PDB entry 8ZC3 | electron microscopy, 4.69 A resolution (low resolution: residue-level contacts below are approximate; hydrogen-bond / salt-bridge calls are withheld) | chains A and D of the 9 polymer chains in the assembly

[Chain A]
Name: Spike glycoprotein
Organism: Severe acute respiratory syndrome coronavirus 2
Reference sequence: P0DTC2 (SPIKE_SARS2); aligned to UniProt positions 14-1202 over residues 17-1211 (the alignment contains insertions or deletions, so no single offset holds)
Chain sequence (1238 residues; each row starts with the number of its first residue; note: 6 numbers in that range are skipped by the numbering (no residue carries them; nothing is unmodelled there)):
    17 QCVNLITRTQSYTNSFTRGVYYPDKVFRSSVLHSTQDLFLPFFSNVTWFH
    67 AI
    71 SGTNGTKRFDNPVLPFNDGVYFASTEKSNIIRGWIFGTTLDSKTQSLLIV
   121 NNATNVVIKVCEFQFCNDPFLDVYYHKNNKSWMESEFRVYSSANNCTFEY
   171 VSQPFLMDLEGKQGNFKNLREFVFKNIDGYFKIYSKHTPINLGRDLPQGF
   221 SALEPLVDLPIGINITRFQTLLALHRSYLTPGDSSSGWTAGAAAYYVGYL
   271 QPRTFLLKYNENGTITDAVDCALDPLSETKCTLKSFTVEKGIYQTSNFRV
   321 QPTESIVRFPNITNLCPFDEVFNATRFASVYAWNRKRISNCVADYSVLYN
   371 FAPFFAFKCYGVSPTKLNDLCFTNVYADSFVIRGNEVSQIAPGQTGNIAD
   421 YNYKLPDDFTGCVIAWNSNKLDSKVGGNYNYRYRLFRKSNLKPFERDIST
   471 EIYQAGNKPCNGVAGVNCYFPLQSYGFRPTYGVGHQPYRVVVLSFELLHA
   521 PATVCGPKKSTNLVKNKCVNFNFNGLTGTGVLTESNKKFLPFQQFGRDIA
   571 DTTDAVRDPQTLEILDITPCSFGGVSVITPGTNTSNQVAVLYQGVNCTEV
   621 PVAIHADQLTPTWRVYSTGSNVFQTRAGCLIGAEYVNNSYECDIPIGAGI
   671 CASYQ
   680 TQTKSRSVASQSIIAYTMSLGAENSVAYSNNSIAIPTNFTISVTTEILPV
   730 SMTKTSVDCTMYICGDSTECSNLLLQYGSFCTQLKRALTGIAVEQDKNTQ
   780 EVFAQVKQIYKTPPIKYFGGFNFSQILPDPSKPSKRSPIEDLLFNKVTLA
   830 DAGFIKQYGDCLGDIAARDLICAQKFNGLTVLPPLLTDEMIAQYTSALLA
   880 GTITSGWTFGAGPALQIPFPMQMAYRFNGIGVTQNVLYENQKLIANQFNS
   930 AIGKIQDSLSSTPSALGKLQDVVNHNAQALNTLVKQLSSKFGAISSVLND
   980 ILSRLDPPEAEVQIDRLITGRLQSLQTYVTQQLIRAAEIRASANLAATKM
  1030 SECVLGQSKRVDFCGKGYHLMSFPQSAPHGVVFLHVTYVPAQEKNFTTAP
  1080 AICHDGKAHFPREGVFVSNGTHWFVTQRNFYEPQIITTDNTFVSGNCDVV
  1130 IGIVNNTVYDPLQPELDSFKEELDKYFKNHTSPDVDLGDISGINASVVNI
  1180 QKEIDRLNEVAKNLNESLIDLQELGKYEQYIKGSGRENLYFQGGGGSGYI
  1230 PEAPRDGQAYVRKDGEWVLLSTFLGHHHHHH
Disordered / not traced: 17-26, 71-81, 96-99, 143-153, 161-167, 177-186, 211-214, 246-261, 621-640, 680-690, 828-855, 1148-1260
Differences from the reference sequence: variant Ile22 (Thr19 in P0DTC2), Ser27 (Ala in P0DTC2), Asp142 (Gly in P0DTC2), Gly213 (Val in P0DTC2), Asp339 (Gly in P0DTC2), Phe371 (Ser in P0DTC2), Pro373 (Ser in P0DTC2), Phe375 (Ser in P0DTC2), Ala376 (Thr in P0DTC2), Asn405 (Asp in P0DTC2), Ser408 (Arg in P0DTC2), Asn417 (Lys in P0DTC2), Lys440 (Asn in P0DTC2), Arg452 (Leu in P0DTC2), Asn477 (Ser in P0DTC2), Lys478 (Thr in P0DTC2), Ala484 (Glu in P0DTC2), Val486 (Phe in P0DTC2), Arg498 (Gln in P0DTC2), Tyr501 (Asn in P0DTC2), His505 (Tyr in P0DTC2), Gly614 (Asp in P0DTC2), Tyr655 (His in P0DTC2), Lys683 (Asn679 in P0DTC2), Lys764 (Asn in P0DTC2), Tyr796 (Asp in P0DTC2), His954 (Gln in P0DTC2), Lys969 (Asn in P0DTC2); engineered mutation Pro817 (Phe in P0DTC2), Pro892 (Ala in P0DTC2), Pro899 (Ala in P0DTC2), Pro942 (Ala in P0DTC2), Pro986 (Lys in P0DTC2), Pro987 (Val in P0DTC2); expression tag (1212-1260)
Disulfide bonds: Cys291-Cys301, Cys336-Cys361, Cys379-Cys432, Cys391-Cys525, Cys480-Cys488, Cys538-Cys590, Cys617-Cys649, Cys662-Cys671, Cys738-Cys760, Cys743-Cys749, Cys1032-Cys1043, Cys1082-Cys1126
Covalently attached groups: N-acetylglucosamine (NAG) linked to Asn61, Asn234, Asn282, Asn331, Asn603, Asn616, Asn657, Asn709, Asn717, Asn801, Asn1074, Asn1098, Asn1134
Swiss-Prot annotation at these positions:
  - glycosylation: Asn20 (N-linked (GlcNAc...) (complex) asparagine)

[Chain D]
Name: Light chain of D1F6 Fab
Organism: Homo sapiens
Notes: antibody fragment or engineered binder
Chain sequence (223 residues; numbered 1 to 223; the number before each row is that of its first residue):
     1 QPVLTQPPSASGPPGQSVSISCSGSRSNIGTNFVYWYQQLPGAAPKLLIY
    51 KNDQRPSGVPERFFGSKSGTSASLAISGLRSEDEVDYYCAAWDDSLSGHV
   101 FGAGTKVTVLGTKLTVLGQPKAAPSVTLFPPSSEELQANKATLVCLISDF
   151 YPGAVTVAWKADSSPVKAGVETTTPSKQSNNKYAASSYLSLTPEQWKSHR
   201 SYSCQVTHEGSTVEKTVAPTECS
Disordered / not traced: 1, 111-117, 222-223
Disulfide bonds: Cys22-Cys89, Cys145-Cys204

[Chain A / chain D interface]
Residue-residue contacts (10):
  Ile472(A) with Gly30(D)
  Asn481(A) with Arg26(D)
  Gly482(A) with Arg26(D); Gly30(D)
  Val483(A) with Arg26(D)
  Ala484(A) with Gly30(D); Lys67(D); Ser68(D)
  Gly485(A) with Lys67(D)
  Phe490(A) with Thr31(D)
Other interface residues (no listed pair), chain D (7 interface residues in all): Ile29, Gly69

[Overview]
The chain A/chain D interface involves 7 residues from each chain. N-acetylglucosamine is covalently linked to
Asn61(A), Asn234(A), Asn282(A), Asn331(A), Asn603(A) and Asn616(A) and 7 more.
Chain A is Spike glycoprotein (Severe acute respiratory syndrome coronavirus 2) and chain D is Light chain of
D1F6 Fab (Homo sapiens); the structure, SARS-CoV-2 Omicron BA.4 spike trimer (6P) in complex with 3 D1F6 Fabs
(1 RBD up), was determined by electron microscopy (same publication as 8ZBY, 8ZBZ, 8ZC0, 8ZC1, 8ZC2, 8ZC4,
8ZC5 and 8ZC6).
